5KN8 - chains A and C of the 3 polymer chains in the assembly; structure by X-ray diffraction, 1.81 A resolution.

== Chain A ==
Protein: Adenine DNA glycosylase
Organism: Geobacillus stearothermophilus
Notes: EC 3.2.2.-
UniProtKB: P83847 (MUTY_GEOSE); residues 1-229 here = UniProt positions 1-229
Sequence (232 residues; numbered -2 to 229; the number before each row is that of its first residue; numbers below 1 keep their minus sign (Gly-2 is residue -2)):
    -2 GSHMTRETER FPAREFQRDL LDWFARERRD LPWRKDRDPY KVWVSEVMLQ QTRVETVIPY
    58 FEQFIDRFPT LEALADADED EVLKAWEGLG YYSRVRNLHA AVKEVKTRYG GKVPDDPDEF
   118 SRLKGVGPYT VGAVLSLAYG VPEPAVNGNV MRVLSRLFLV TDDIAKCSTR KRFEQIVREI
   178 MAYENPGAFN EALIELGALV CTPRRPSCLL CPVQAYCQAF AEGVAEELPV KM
Disordered / not traced: -2 to 7
Sequence notes: expression tag (-2 to 0); engineered mutation Asn144 (Asp in P83847), Cys164 (Pro in P83847)
UniProt features mapped onto this chain:
  - active site: Glu43 (Proton donor/acceptor)
  - binding site (DNA): Trp30, Arg31, Gln48, Thr49, Leu86 to Tyr88, Tyr126, Glu188
  - binding site ([4Fe-4S] cluster): Cys198, Cys205, Cys208, Cys214
  - mutagenesis: Glu43 (E43Q: Loss of catalytic activity)
Ion coordination: Ca2+: Ser118, Val123 (shared with 1 residue of chain D); 4Fe-4S cluster Fe: Cys198, Cys205, Cys208, Cys214
Ligand contacts: 4Fe-4S cluster (SF4): Arg153, Leu154, Val197, Cys198, Pro203, Ser204, Cys205, Cys208, Val210, Gln211, Cys214, Phe217, Ala222
From the paper describing this entry:
  - binding site for the 10-nt DNA strand: Gly124, Tyr126, Thr127, Gly145
  - Ca2+ coordination: Ser118, Val123
  - conformationally variable residues (loop rearrangement, side-chain flip): Gln47 to Thr49, Gly87 to Tyr89
  - mutagenesis - D144N: abolished catalytic activity (citing earlier work)

== Chain C ==
Molecule: 10-nt DNA strand
Sequence (10 nucleotides; each row starts with the number of its first residue):
     3 ATCCTGTGCT

== Interface between chain A and chain C ==
Pairs across the interface - 10 pairs, chain A then chain C:
  Gly87(A) - DT9(C)  phosphate contact
  Tyr88(A) - DG8(C)  hydrogen bond to the base
  Tyr88(A) - DT9(C)  hydrogen bond to the phosphate
  Ala162(A) - DT4(C)  sugar contact
  Ala162(A) - DC5(C)  hydrogen bond to the base
  Lys163(A) - DT4(C)  salt bridge to the phosphate
  Cys164(A) - DA3(C)  sugar contact
  Cys164(A) - DT4(C)  hydrogen bond to the phosphate
  Ser165(A) - DT4(C)  hydrogen bond to the phosphate
  Arg167(A) - DC5(C)  base contact
Interface residues without a listed pair, chain A (8 interface residues in all): Lys168

== Overview ==
Chain A and chain C form an interface of 8 and 5 residues respectively; the contacts include 5 hydrogen bonds
and 1 salt bridge. Polar pairs include Tyr88(A)-DG8(C), Ala162(A)-DC5(C) and Tyr88(A)-DT9(C). From the paper:
a binding site for the 10-nt DNA strand at Gly124(A), Tyr126(A) and Thr127(A) among others; D144N of chain A
abolishes catalytic activity.
Here chain A is Adenine DNA glycosylase (Geobacillus stearothermophilus) and chain C is a 10-nt DNA strand.
Entry 5KN8 (MutY N-terminal domain in complex with undamaged DNA) was determined by X-ray diffraction (same
publication as 5KN9).
